PDB entry 2HRU | X-ray diffraction, 2.80 A resolution | chain A

# Chain A
Protein: Phosphoribosylformylglycinamidine synthase II
Source organism: Thermotoga maritima
Notes: EC 6.3.5.3
UniProt: Q9X0X3 (PURL_THEMA); residue numbers follow UniProt; this construct covers 1-603
Sequence (603 residues; each row starts with the number of its first residue):
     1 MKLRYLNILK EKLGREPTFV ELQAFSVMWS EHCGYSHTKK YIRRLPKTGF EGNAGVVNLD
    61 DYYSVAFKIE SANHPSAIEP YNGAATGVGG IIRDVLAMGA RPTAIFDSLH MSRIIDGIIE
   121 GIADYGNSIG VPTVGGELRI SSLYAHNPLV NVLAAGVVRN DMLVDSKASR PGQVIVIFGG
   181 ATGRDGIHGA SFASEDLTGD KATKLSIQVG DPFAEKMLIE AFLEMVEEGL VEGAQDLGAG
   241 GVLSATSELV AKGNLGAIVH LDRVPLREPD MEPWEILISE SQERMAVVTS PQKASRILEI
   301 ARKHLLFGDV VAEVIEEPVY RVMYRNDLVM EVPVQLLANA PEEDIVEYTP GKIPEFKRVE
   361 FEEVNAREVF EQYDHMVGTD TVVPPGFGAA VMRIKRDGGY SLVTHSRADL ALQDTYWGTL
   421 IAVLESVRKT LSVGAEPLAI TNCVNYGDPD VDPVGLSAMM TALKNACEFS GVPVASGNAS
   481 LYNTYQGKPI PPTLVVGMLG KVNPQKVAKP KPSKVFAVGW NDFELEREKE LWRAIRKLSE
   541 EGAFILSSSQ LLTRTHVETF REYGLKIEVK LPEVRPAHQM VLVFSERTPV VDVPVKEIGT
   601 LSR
Not modelled in the structure: 1, 188-208
Differences from the reference sequence: engineered mutation Ala72 (His in Q9X0X3)
Ion coordination: Mg2+ site 1: Asn53, Asp94, Asp236 (together with ADP); Mg2+ site 2: Glu70, Asp94 (together with ADP)
Ligand contacts: ADP (adenosine-5'-diphosphate): His32, Tyr35, Ile42, Leu45, Glu51, Gly52, Asn53, Lys68, Glu70, Asp94, Asp236, Asn442, Val444, Met460, Val474, Ser476, Gly477, Asn478, Ala479
Swiss-Prot annotation at these positions:
  - active site: His32
  - binding site (ATP): Tyr35, Lys68, Asp107, Gly136 to Arg139, Gly388, Lys429, Asn442, Gly477, Ser549, His556
  - binding site (Mg(2+)): Glu70, Asp94, Asp236, Asn478
  - binding site (substrate): Ser71, Asn73, His74, Arg93, Gly189, Gln208, Glu280 to Gln282, Ser480
From the paper describing this entry:
  - Mg2+ coordination: Asp94, Asp236
  - mutagenesis - H32A, H32Q: abolished catalytic activity
  - catalytic residues: His32

# Summary
Ligands of chain A: ADP. Asn53, Asp94 and Asp236 form the Mg2+ site 1. Glu70 and Asp94 coordinate Mg2+ site 2.
Curated annotation (UniProt) lists active-site residue His32, 13 ATP-binding residues, 4 Mg2+-binding residues
and 10 substrate-binding residues. The paper reports the catalytic residue His32; H32A and H32Q abolish
catalytic activity.
Chain A is Phosphoribosylformylglycinamidine synthase II (Thermotoga maritima); the structure, T. maritima
PurL complexed with ADP, was determined by X-ray diffraction, deposited together with 2HRY, 2HS0, 2HS3 and
2HS4.
